PDB entry 7XS7 | electron microscopy, 3.20 A resolution | chains B and A

Chain B (and A):
Molecule: Chitin synthase 1
Organism: Saccharomyces cerevisiae
Notes: EC 2.4.1.16; chain A of this document is another copy of the same molecule, construct and numbering; everything in this record applies to it too
UniProtKB: P08004 (CHS1_YEAST); residues 1-1131 here = UniProt positions 1-1131
Chain sequence (1131 residues; numbered 1 to 1131; the number before each row is that of its first residue):
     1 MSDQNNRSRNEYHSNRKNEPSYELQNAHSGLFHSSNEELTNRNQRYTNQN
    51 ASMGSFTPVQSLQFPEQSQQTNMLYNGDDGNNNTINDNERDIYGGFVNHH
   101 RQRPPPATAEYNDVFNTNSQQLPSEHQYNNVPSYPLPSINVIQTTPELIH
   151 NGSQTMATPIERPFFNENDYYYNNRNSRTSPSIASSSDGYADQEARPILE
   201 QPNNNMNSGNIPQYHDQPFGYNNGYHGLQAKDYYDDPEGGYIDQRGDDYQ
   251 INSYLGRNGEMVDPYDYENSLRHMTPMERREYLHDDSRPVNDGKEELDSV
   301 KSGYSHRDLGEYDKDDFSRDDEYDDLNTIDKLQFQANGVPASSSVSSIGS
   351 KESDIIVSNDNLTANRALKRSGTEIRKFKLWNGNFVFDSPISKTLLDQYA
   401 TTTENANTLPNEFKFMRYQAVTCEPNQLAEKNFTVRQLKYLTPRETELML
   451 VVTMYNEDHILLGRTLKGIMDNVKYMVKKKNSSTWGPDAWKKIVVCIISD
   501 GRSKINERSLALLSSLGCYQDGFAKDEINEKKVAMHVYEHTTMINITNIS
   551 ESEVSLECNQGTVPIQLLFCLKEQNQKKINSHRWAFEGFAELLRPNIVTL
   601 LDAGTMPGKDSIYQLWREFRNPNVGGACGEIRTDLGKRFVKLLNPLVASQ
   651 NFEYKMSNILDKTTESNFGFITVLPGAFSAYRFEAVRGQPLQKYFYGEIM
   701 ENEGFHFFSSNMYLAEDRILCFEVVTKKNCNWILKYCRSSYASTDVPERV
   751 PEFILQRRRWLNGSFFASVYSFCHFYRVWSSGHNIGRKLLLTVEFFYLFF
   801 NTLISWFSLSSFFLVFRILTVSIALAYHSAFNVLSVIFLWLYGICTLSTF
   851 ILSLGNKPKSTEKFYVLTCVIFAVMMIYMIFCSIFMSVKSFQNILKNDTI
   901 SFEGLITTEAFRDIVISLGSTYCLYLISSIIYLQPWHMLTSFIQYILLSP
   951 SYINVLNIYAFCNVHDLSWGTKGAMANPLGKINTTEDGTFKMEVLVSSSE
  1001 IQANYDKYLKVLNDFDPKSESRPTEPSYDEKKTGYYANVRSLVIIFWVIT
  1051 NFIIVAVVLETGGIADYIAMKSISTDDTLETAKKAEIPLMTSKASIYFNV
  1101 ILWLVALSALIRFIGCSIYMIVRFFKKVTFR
Disordered / not traced: 1-377, 699-703, 897-907, 1076-1084
Curated features (UniProtKB/Swiss-Prot):
  - modified residue: S34 (Phosphoserine), S35 (Phosphoserine), S270 (Phosphoserine), S299 (Phosphoserine), S318 (Phosphoserine), T328 (Phosphothreonine), S358 (Phosphoserine)
Small-molecule neighbours:
  - 0V9 ((19R,22S)-25-amino-22-hydroxy-22-oxido-16-oxo-17,21,23-trioxa-22lambda~5~-phosphapentacosan-19-yl (9Z)-hexadec-9-enoate), molecule 1: L809, F813, R817, L839, W840, G843, I844, T846, L847, F850, V1048, F1052, V1055, L1059, T1061, I1087, P1088, L1089
  - 0V9, molecule 2: V1048, F1052, T1061, G1062, G1063, D1066
  - tetradecane (C14), molecule 1: N644, P645, L646, E748, V750, V870, A873, I877, L947, L948
  - tetradecane (C14), molecule 2: F707, W806, Y1035, N1038, V1039, L1042, V1043
  - tetradecane (C14), molecule 3: F831, L834, Y878, F881
  - tetradecane (C14), molecule 4: I837, W840, L841
  - tetradecane (C14), molecule 5: S848, L852, T861, F864
  - tetradecane (C14), molecule 6: N1038, L1042, I1045, F1046
  - tetradecane (C14), molecule 7: I1053, V1057, I1064, K1093
Reported in the primary citation:
  - catalytic residues: D717, R759, W760 (proposed by the authors, not directly observed)
  - mutagenesis - Y455A, E457A, K578A, D717A, R759A, W760A: decreased catalytic activity
  - mutagenesis - K577A: unchanged catalytic activity

How chain B and chain A interact:
Residue-residue contacts (130):
  F378(B) - G988(A)
  F378(B) - T989(A)  hydrogen bond (backbone-backbone)
  F378(B) - F990(A)
  F378(B) - K991(A)
  K379(B) - T989(A)
  L380(B) - D987(A)
  S392(B) - I1001(A)
  S392(B) - Y1005(A)
  T394(B) - Q1002(A)  hydrogen bond
  L395(B) - Y1005(A)
  H459(B) - F1015(A)
  R502(B) - P978(A)
  R502(B) - L979(A)
  S503(B) - A974(A)
  S503(B) - A976(A)
  E507(B) - V1011(A)
  R508(B) - F1015(A)
  A511(B) - Y1008(A)
  A511(B) - L1012(A)  hydrophobic
  S514(B) - Y1008(A)
  Y519(B) - Y1008(A)  hydrophobic
  D521(B) - N1004(A)
  D521(B) - Y1008(A)  hydrogen bond
  F523(B) - V994(A)  hydrophobic
  A524(B) - K981(A)
  K525(B) - K981(A)
  K525(B) - I982(A)
  D526(B) - G980(A)  hydrogen bond (side chain-backbone)
  D526(B) - K981(A)  hydrogen bond (side chain-backbone)
  D526(B) - I982(A)
  E527(B) - N983(A)
  E527(B) - T984(A)
  I528(B) - N983(A)
  N529(B) - T984(A)
  N529(B) - T985(A)
  N529(B) - E986(A)
  S552(B) - F1015(A)
  R817(B) - D1066(A)  salt bridge
  V821(B) - M1070(A)  hydrophobic
  A824(B) - M1070(A)  hydrophobic
  L825(B) - M1070(A)  hydrophobic
  H828(B) - I1073(A)
  N832(B) - Y1067(A)
  N832(B) - M1070(A)
  V833(B) - Y1067(A)
  V836(B) - G1063(A)
  L839(B) - G1062(A)
  W840(B) - F1052(A)  hydrophobic
  W840(B) - G1062(A)  hydrogen bond (side chain-backbone)
  S848(B) - I1045(A)
  I851(B) - S1041(A)
  I851(B) - I1044(A)  hydrophobic
  L852(B) - S1041(A)
  L854(B) - L854(A)
  N856(B) - W969(A)
  N856(B) - A1037(A)
  N856(B) - N1038(A)  hydrogen bond
  K857(B) - W969(A)
  T861(B) - N1038(A)
  W969(B) - N856(A)
  W969(B) - K857(A)
  A974(B) - S503(A)
  A976(B) - S503(A)
  P978(B) - R502(A)
  L979(B) - R502(A)
  L979(B) - D526(A)
  G980(B) - D526(A)  hydrogen bond (backbone-side chain)
  K981(B) - A524(A)
  K981(B) - K525(A)
  K981(B) - D526(A)  hydrogen bond (backbone-side chain)
  I982(B) - K525(A)
  N983(B) - E527(A)
  N983(B) - I528(A)
  N983(B) - N529(A)
  T984(B) - E527(A)
  T984(B) - N529(A)
  T985(B) - N529(A)
  E986(B) - N529(A)
  D987(B) - L380(A)
  G988(B) - F378(A)
  T989(B) - F378(A)  hydrogen bond (backbone-backbone)
  T989(B) - K379(A)
  F990(B) - F378(A)
  K991(B) - F378(A)
  V994(B) - F523(A)  hydrophobic
  I1001(B) - S392(A)
  Q1002(B) - T394(A)  hydrogen bond
  N1004(B) - D521(A)
  Y1005(B) - S392(A)
  Y1005(B) - L395(A)
  Y1008(B) - A511(A)
  Y1008(B) - S514(A)
  Y1008(B) - Y519(A)  hydrophobic
  Y1008(B) - D521(A)  hydrogen bond
  V1011(B) - E507(A)
  L1012(B) - A511(A)  hydrophobic
  F1015(B) - H459(A)
  F1015(B) - R508(A)
  F1015(B) - S552(A)
  A1037(B) - N856(A)
  N1038(B) - N856(A)  hydrogen bond
  N1038(B) - T861(A)
  S1041(B) - I851(A)
  S1041(B) - L852(A)
  I1044(B) - I851(A)  hydrophobic
  I1045(B) - S848(A)
  F1052(B) - W840(A)  hydrophobic
  G1062(B) - L839(A)
  G1062(B) - W840(A)  hydrogen bond (backbone-side chain)
  G1063(B) - V836(A)
  D1066(B) - R817(A)  salt bridge
  D1066(B) - L1089(A)
  Y1067(B) - N832(A)
  Y1067(B) - V833(A)
  A1069(B) - L1089(A)  hydrophobic
  M1070(B) - V821(A)  hydrophobic
  M1070(B) - A824(A)  hydrophobic
  M1070(B) - L825(A)  hydrophobic
  M1070(B) - N832(A)
  I1073(B) - H828(A)
  E1086(B) - E1086(A)
  E1086(B) - I1087(A)
  E1086(B) - P1088(A)
  I1087(B) - E1086(A)
  I1087(B) - I1087(A)
  I1087(B) - L1089(A)  hydrophobic
  P1088(B) - E1086(A)
  L1089(B) - D1066(A)
  L1089(B) - A1069(A)  hydrophobic
  L1089(B) - I1087(A)  hydrophobic
Interface residues without a listed pair, chain B (101 interface residues in all): I391, D458, L512, S515, I844, L847, G855, S860, M975, E993, P1017, R1040, V1048, I1049, I1053, A1056, S1074, A1085
Interface residues without a listed pair, chain A (101 interface residues in all): I391, D458, L510, L512, S515, I844, L847, G855, S860, M975, P1017, R1040, V1048, I1049, I1053, A1056, S1074, A1085

Summary:
Chain B and chain A each contribute 101 residues to their interface, with 14 hydrogen bonds and 2 salt
bridges. Polar contacts include R817(B)-D1066(A), T394(B)-Q1002(A) and D521(B)-Y1008(A). The paper reports
catalytic residues D717(B), R759(B) and W760(B); Y455A, E457A and K578A of chain B, among others, reduce
catalytic activity; 7 substitutions were tested in all.
Both chains are Chitin synthase 1 (Saccharomyces cerevisiae). Entry 7XS7 (structure of a membrane-integrated
glycosyltransferase) was determined by electron microscopy (same publication as 7XS6).
